8AGE - chains F and G of the 9 polymer chains in the assembly; structure by electron microscopy, 2.80 A resolution.

[Chain F]
Molecule: Dolichyl-diphosphooligosaccharide--protein glycosyltransferase subunit 2
Organism: Saccharomyces cerevisiae
UniProtKB: A0A6V8S2Y6 (A0A6V8S2Y6_YEASX); residues -2 to 280 here correspond to UniProt positions 1-283 (UniProt number = residue number + 3)
Amino-acid sequence (283 residues; row label = number of the first residue in the row; numbers below 1 keep their minus sign (Met-2 is residue -2)):
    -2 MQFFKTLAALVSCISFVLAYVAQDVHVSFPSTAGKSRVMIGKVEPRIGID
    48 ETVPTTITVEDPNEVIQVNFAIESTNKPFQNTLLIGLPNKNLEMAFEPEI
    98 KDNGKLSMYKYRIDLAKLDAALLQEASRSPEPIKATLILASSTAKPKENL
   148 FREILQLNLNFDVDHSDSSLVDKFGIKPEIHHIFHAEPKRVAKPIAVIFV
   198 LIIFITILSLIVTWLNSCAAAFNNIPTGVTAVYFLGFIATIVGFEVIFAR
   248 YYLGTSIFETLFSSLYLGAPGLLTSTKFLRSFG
Disordered / not traced: -2 to 22

[Chain G]
Molecule: Dolichyl-diphosphooligosaccharide--protein glycosyltransferase subunit WBP1
Organism: Saccharomyces cerevisiae
UniProtKB: A0A8H8ULL1 (A0A8H8ULL1_YEASX); numbering as in UniProt (aligned over 1-430)
Amino-acid sequence (430 residues; each row starts with the number of its first residue):
     1 MRTDWNFFFCILLQAIFVVGTQTSRTLVLYDQSTEPLEEYSVYLKDLEQR
    51 NYKLEYLDINSTSTTVDLYDKEQRLFDNIIVFPTKGGKNLARQIPVKQLI
   101 KFFENEGNILCMSSPGAVPNTIRLFLNELGIYPSPKGHVIRDYFSPSSEE
   151 LVVSSNHLLNKYVYNARKSEDFVFGESSAALLENREQIVPILNAPRTSFT
   201 ESKGKCNSWTSGSQGFLVVGFQNLNNARLVWIGSSDFLKNKNQDSNQEFA
   251 KELLKWTFNEKSVIKSVHAVHSHADGTSYDEEPYKIKDKVIYSVGFSEWN
   301 GEEWLPHIADDIQFELRQVDPYYRLTLSPSGNDSETQYYTTGEFILPDRH
   351 GVFTFLTDYRKIGLSFTTDKDVKAIRHLANDEYPRSWEISNSWVYISAIC
   401 GVIVAWIFFVVSFVTTSSVGKKLETFKKTN
Disordered / not traced: 1-24, 419-430
Glycans and other covalent adducts: N-acetylglucosamine (NAG) linked to Asn60, Asn332

[How chain F and chain G interact]
Contacting residue pairs (85):
  Phe76(F) - Tyr143(G)
  Gln77(F) - Tyr143(G)
  Gln77(F) - Thr197(G)  hydrogen bond (side chain-backbone)
  Gln77(F) - Phe199(G)
  Leu81(F) - Arg196(G)
  Pro85(F) - Arg196(G)
  Asn88(F) - Asn193(G)
  Asn88(F) - Gln214(G)
  Glu90(F) - Arg196(G)  salt bridge
  Ala92(F) - Ser211(G)
  Ala137(F) - Tyr143(G)  hydrophobic
  Ala137(F) - Phe144(G)  hydrophobic
  Ser138(F) - Tyr143(G)
  Ser139(F) - Tyr143(G)
  Asn146(F) - Phe144(G)
  Leu147(F) - Phe144(G)
  Phe148(F) - Phe144(G)  hydrophobic
  Phe148(F) - Arg196(G)
  Lys170(F) - Glu186(G)
  Phe171(F) - Arg185(G)
  Phe171(F) - Glu186(G)
  Ile173(F) - Gln313(G)
  Lys174(F) - Gln313(G)  hydrogen bond (backbone-side chain)
  Lys174(F) - Arg324(G)
  Pro175(F) - Arg324(G)  hydrogen bond (backbone-side chain)
  Glu176(F) - Arg324(G)
  Glu176(F) - Thr326(G)
  Ile177(F) - Pro321(G)
  Ile177(F) - Tyr322(G)
  Ile177(F) - Tyr323(G)
  Ile177(F) - Arg324(G)  hydrogen bond (backbone-backbone)
  His178(F) - Leu325(G)
  His179(F) - Tyr322(G)
  His179(F) - Tyr323(G)
  His179(F) - Pro347(G)
  His179(F) - Asp348(G)  salt bridge
  Phe181(F) - Tyr323(G)
  Phe181(F) - Ile345(G)  hydrophobic
  Phe181(F) - Leu346(G)
  Phe181(F) - Pro347(G)  hydrophobic
  Phe181(F) - Asp348(G)
  His182(F) - Asp348(G)
  Arg187(F) - Pro384(G)
  Arg187(F) - Glu388(G)  hydrogen bond (side chain-backbone)
  Arg187(F) - Ile389(G)
  Arg187(F) - Ser390(G)
  Arg187(F) - Asn391(G)
  Val188(F) - Ser390(G)  hydrogen bond (backbone-side chain)
  Val188(F) - Asn391(G)  hydrogen bond (backbone-side chain)
  Lys190(F) - Trp393(G)
  Ala193(F) - Ser390(G)
  Phe196(F) - Val394(G)  hydrophobic
  Val197(F) - Trp393(G)
  Val197(F) - Ser397(G)
  Ile200(F) - Val394(G)
  Ile200(F) - Ser397(G)
  Ile200(F) - Ala398(G)
  Leu207(F) - Ala405(G)  hydrophobic
  Trp211(F) - Ala405(G)
  Trp211(F) - Phe408(G)  hydrophobic
  Trp211(F) - Phe409(G)  hydrophobic
  Leu212(F) - Phe408(G)  hydrophobic
  Ala216(F) - Thr416(G)
  Ala217(F) - Ser412(G)
  Ala217(F) - Thr416(G)
  Ala218(F) - Thr416(G)
  Phe219(F) - Thr415(G)
  Asn220(F) - Thr415(G)  hydrogen bond (backbone-backbone)
  Asn221(F) - Thr415(G)  hydrogen bond (backbone-backbone)
  Asn221(F) - Thr416(G)
  Asn221(F) - Ser417(G)
  Ile222(F) - Thr415(G)
  Phe231(F) - Val414(G)  hydrophobic
  Phe231(F) - Thr415(G)
  Phe234(F) - Val410(G)  hydrophobic
  Ile235(F) - Val411(G)  hydrophobic
  Ile238(F) - Trp406(G)  hydrophobic
  Glu242(F) - Ile403(G)
  Glu242(F) - Trp406(G)
  Glu242(F) - Ile407(G)
  Tyr249(F) - Arg385(G)  hydrogen bond (backbone-side chain)
  Tyr249(F) - Ser386(G)  hydrogen bond
  Tyr249(F) - Trp387(G)
  Tyr249(F) - Ile396(G)
  Phe279(F) - Val414(G)
Other interface residues (no listed pair), chain F (56 interface residues in all): Thr133, Ile135, Leu136, Glu184, Lys186, Ile204, Ile208, Leu250
Other interface residues (no listed pair), chain G (53 interface residues in all): Leu159, Ser198, Ser213, Lys287, Asp311, Gly401

[Overview]
56 residues of chain F face 53 of chain G across their interface, with 11 hydrogen bonds and 2 salt bridges.
Polar pairs include Glu90(F)-Arg196(G), His179(F)-Asp348(G) and Gln77(F)-Thr197(G).
Chain F is Dolichyl-diphosphooligosaccharide--protein glycosyltransferase subunit 2 and chain G is
Dolichyl-diphosphooligosaccharide--protein glycosyltransferase subunit WBP1, both from Saccharomyces
cerevisiae; the structure, Structure of yeast oligosaccharylransferase complex with acceptor peptide bound,
was determined by electron microscopy (same publication as 8AGB and 8AGC).
